Entry 4Q1S (X-ray diffraction, 2.60 A resolution); this record covers chains H and Z of the 28 polymer chains in the assembly.

Chain H:
Name: Proteasome subunit beta type-2
Source organism: Saccharomyces cerevisiae
Notes: EC 3.4.25.1
UniProtKB: P25043 (PSB2_YEAST); residues 1-232 here correspond to UniProt positions 30-261 (UniProt number = residue number + 29)
Amino-acid sequence (232 residues; each row starts with the number of its first residue):
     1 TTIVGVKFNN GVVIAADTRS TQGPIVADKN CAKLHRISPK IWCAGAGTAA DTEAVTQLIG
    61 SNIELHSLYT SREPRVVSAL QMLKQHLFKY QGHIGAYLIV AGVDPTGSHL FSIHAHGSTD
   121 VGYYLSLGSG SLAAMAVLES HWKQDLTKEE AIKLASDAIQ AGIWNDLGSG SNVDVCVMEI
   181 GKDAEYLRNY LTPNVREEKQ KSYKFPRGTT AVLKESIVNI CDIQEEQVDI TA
Not modelled in the structure: 223-232
Glycans and other covalent adducts: Kendomycin (2YD) linked to His141
Residues lining bound ligands: Kendomycin (2YD; (5R,6R,7S,8R,9R,12S,13E,16S,18S,19R,20aR)-4,7,19-trihydroxy-2,6,8,12,14,16,18-heptamethyl-6,7,8,9,10,11,12,15,16,17,18,19,20,20a-tetradecahydro-1,19:5,9-diepoxybenzo[18]annulen-3(5H)-one): Ala136, Val137, Ser140, Asp157, Ala161
Swiss-Prot annotation at these positions:
  - active site: Thr1 (Nucleophile)

Chain Z:
Name: Proteasome subunit beta type-6
Source organism: Saccharomyces cerevisiae
Notes: EC 3.4.25.1
UniProtKB: P23724 (PSB6_YEAST); residues 1-222 here correspond to UniProt positions 20-241 (UniProt number = residue number + 19)
Amino-acid sequence (222 residues; each row starts with the number of its first residue):
     1 QFNPYGDNGG TILGIAGEDF AVLAGDTRNI TDYSINSRYE PKVFDCGDNI VMSANGFAAD
    61 GDALVKRFKN SVKWYHFDHN DKKLSINSAA RNIQHLLYGK RFFPYYVHTI IAGLDEDGKG
   121 AVYSFDPVGS YEREQCRAGG AAASLIMPFL DNQVNFKNQY EPGTNGKVKK PLKYLSVEEV
   181 IKLVRDSFTS ATERHIQVGD GLEILIVTKD GVRKEFYELK RD

Interface between chain H and chain Z:
Contacting residue pairs (56; chain H residue first):
  Arg19(H) - Ile196(Z)
  Arg19(H) - Asp222(Z)  salt bridge
  Pro24(H) - Arg194(Z)
  Pro24(H) - His195(Z)
  Pro24(H) - Ile196(Z)  hydrogen bond (backbone-backbone)
  Ile25(H) - Arg194(Z)
  Ile25(H) - His195(Z)
  Val26(H) - Glu193(Z)
  Val26(H) - Arg194(Z)  hydrogen bond (backbone-side chain)
  Val26(H) - Ile196(Z)  hydrophobic
  Ala27(H) - Arg194(Z)  hydrogen bond (backbone-side chain)
  Lys29(H) - Glu193(Z)  salt bridge
  Lys29(H) - Arg194(Z)
  Ile163(H) - Asp222(Z)
  Trp164(H) - Ile35(Z)
  Trp164(H) - Arg38(Z)  hydrogen bond (backbone-side chain)
  Trp164(H) - Arg221(Z)
  Trp164(H) - Asp222(Z)
  Asn165(H) - Tyr33(Z)
  Asp166(H) - Tyr33(Z)
  Asp166(H) - Asp222(Z)
  Leu167(H) - Arg28(Z)
  Leu167(H) - Ile30(Z)  hydrophobic
  Leu167(H) - Asp32(Z)
  Leu167(H) - Tyr33(Z)  hydrogen bond (backbone-backbone)
  Leu167(H) - Ser34(Z)
  Leu167(H) - Ile196(Z)
  Ser169(H) - Asp222(Z)
  Gly170(H) - Asp222(Z)
  Ser171(H) - Asp222(Z)  hydrogen bond (backbone-side chain)
  Asn194(H) - Lys220(Z)  hydrogen bond (backbone-side chain)
  Asn194(H) - Asp222(Z)  hydrogen bond
  Arg196(H) - Thr189(Z)  hydrogen bond
  Arg196(H) - Ser190(Z)  hydrogen bond
  Arg196(H) - Glu193(Z)
  Glu197(H) - Arg185(Z)  salt bridge
  Lys199(H) - Asp186(Z)
  Gln200(H) - Lys182(Z)
  Gln200(H) - Arg185(Z)  hydrogen bond
  Gln200(H) - Asp186(Z)  hydrogen bond (backbone-side chain)
  Lys201(H) - Glu179(Z)  salt bridge
  Lys201(H) - Asp186(Z)
  Tyr203(H) - Phe149(Z)
  Tyr203(H) - Gln153(Z)
  Tyr203(H) - Leu183(Z)
  Tyr203(H) - Asp186(Z)  hydrogen bond
  Phe205(H) - Asn152(Z)
  Phe205(H) - Gln153(Z)
  Phe205(H) - Gln159(Z)
  Pro206(H) - Pro162(Z)  hydrophobic
  Arg207(H) - Pro162(Z)
  Gly208(H) - Pro162(Z)
  Thr209(H) - Asn158(Z)
  Thr209(H) - Gln159(Z)
  Thr209(H) - Tyr160(Z)  hydrogen bond (backbone-backbone)
  Ala211(H) - Gly166(Z)
Interface residues without a listed pair, chain H (33 interface residues in all): Thr21, Gly23, Asp28, Ser129, Gly168, Val195
Interface residues without a listed pair, chain Z (32 interface residues in all): Leu145, Glu161, Glu218

In short:
The interface between chain H and chain Z involves 33 residues on one side and 32 on the other; the contacts
include 14 hydrogen bonds and 4 salt bridges. Polar pairs include Arg19(H)-Asp222(Z), Lys29(H)-Glu193(Z) and
Glu197(H)-Arg185(Z). Covalently linked Kendomycin: at His141(H).
Chain H is Proteasome subunit beta type-2 and chain Z is Proteasome subunit beta type-6, both from
Saccharomyces cerevisiae; the structure, Yeast 20S proteasome in Complex with Kendomycin, was determined by
X-ray diffraction.
